Entry 8Y0R (electron microscopy, 2.52 A resolution); this record covers chains 2 and 3 of the 6 polymer chains in the assembly.

Chain 2:
Name: VP2 of capsid protein
Organism: Foot-and-mouth disease virus A
Reference sequence: D0E7R9 (D0E7R9_9PICO); residues 1-218 here correspond to UniProt positions 287-504 (UniProt number = residue number + 286)
Sequence (218 residues; row label = number of the first residue in the row):
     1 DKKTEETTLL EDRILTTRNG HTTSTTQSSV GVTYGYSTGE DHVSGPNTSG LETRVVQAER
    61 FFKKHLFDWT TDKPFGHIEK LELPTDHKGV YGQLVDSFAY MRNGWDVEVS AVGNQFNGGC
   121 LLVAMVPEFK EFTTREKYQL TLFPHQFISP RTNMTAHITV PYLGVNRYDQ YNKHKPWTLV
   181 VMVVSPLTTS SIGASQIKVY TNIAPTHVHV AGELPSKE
Disordered / not traced: 1-10

Chain 3:
Name: VP3 of capsid protein
Organism: Foot-and-mouth disease virus A
Reference sequence: D0E7R9 (D0E7R9_9PICO); residues 1-221 here correspond to UniProt positions 505-725 (UniProt number = residue number + 504)
Sequence (221 residues; each row starts with the number of its first residue):
     1 GIVPVACSDG YGGLVTTDPK TADPAYGMVY NPPRTNYPGR FTNLLDVAEA CPTFLCFDDG
    61 KPYVVTRADE QRLLAKFDLS LAAKHMSNTY LSGIAQYYAQ YSGTINLHFM FTGSTDSKAR
   121 YMVAYVPPGV TTPPDTPERA AHCIHAEWDT GLNSKFTFSI PYVSAADYAY TASDVADTTN
   181 VQGWVCIYQI THGKAEQDTL VVSVSAGKDF ELRLPIDPRA Q
Disordered / not traced: 221
Differences from the reference sequence: conflict Tyr121 (Cys625 in D0E7R9)

Interface between chain 2 and chain 3:
Contacting residue pairs (51):
  Tyr36(2) with Gly39(3), hydrogen bond (backbone-backbone)
  Asp41(2) with Asn36(3)
  Phe75(2) with Gly60(3); Pro62(3), hydrophobic
  Gln115(2) with Ser114(3); Thr115(3), hydrogen bond (backbone-backbone)
  Phe116(2) with Ser114(3); Thr115(3); Asp116(3)
  Asn117(2) with Ser114(3)
  Gly119(2) with Thr112(3)
  Cys120(2) with Met110(3), hydrophobic; Thr112(3)
  Arg135(2) with Ser87(3), hydrogen bond (side chain-backbone); Asn88(3), hydrogen bond
  Tyr138(2) with Thr53(3); Phe54(3), hydrogen bond (backbone-backbone); Leu55(3); Cys56(3); Gly60(3), hydrogen bond (side chain-backbone); Lys61(3); Asn88(3)
  Gln139(2) with Thr53(3); Asn88(3), hydrogen bond (side chain-backbone); Thr89(3), hydrogen bond (side chain-backbone); Tyr90(3)
  Thr141(2) with Cys51(3); Pro52(3), hydrogen bond (side chain-backbone); Thr53(3); Phe54(3)
  Leu142(2) with Val47(3), hydrophobic; Cys51(3), hydrophobic; Tyr90(3), hydrophobic
  Phe147(2) with Phe54(3), hydrophobic; Met110(3), hydrophobic
  Arg151(2) with Phe111(3); Gly113(3), hydrogen bond (side chain-backbone); Ser114(3), hydrogen bond (side chain-backbone); Thr115(3); Gly151(3), hydrogen bond (side chain-backbone)
  Leu163(2) with Tyr37(3)
  Gly164(2) with Tyr37(3), hydrogen bond (backbone-side chain)
  Arg167(2) with Pro33(3), hydrogen bond (side chain-backbone)
  Val184(2) with Pro62(3); Tyr63(3); Val201(3), hydrophobic
  Ser185(2) with Thr112(3); Thr199(3), hydrogen bond
  Pro186(2) with Tyr63(3)
  Thr188(2) with Gln197(3), hydrogen bond (side chain-backbone)
  Ile192(2) with Asp116(3)
Interface residues without a listed pair, chain 2 (32 interface residues in all): Ser37, Gly118, Leu122, Lys137, Ser149, Thr152, Pro161, Tyr162, Val165
Interface residues without a listed pair, chain 3 (35 interface residues in all): Thr35, Pro38, Ser117, Ser154, Asp198

Summary:
Chain 2 and chain 3 form an interface of 32 and 35 residues respectively; the contacts include 16 hydrogen
bonds. Among the polar pairs are Arg135(2)-Ser87(3), Arg135(2)-Asn88(3) and Tyr138(2)-Gly60(3).
Chain 2 is VP2 of capsid protein and chain 3 is VP3 of capsid protein, both from Foot-and-mouth disease virus
A; the structure, Complex of FMDV A/WH/CHA/09 and inter-serotype broadly neutralizing antibodies pOA-2, was
determined by electron microscopy, deposited together with 8Y0Q.
